PDB entry 5L60 | X-ray diffraction, 2.70 A resolution | chains T and U of the 28 polymer chains in the assembly

[Chain T]
Protein: Probable proteasome subunit alpha type-7
Organism: Saccharomyces cerevisiae (strain ATCC 204508 / S288c)
Notes: EC 3.4.25.1
Reference sequence: P21242 (PSA7_YEAST); residues -3 to 284 here correspond to UniProt positions 1-288 (UniProt number = residue number + 4)
Sequence (288 residues; each row starts with the number of its first residue; numbers below 1 keep their minus sign (Met-3 is residue -3)):
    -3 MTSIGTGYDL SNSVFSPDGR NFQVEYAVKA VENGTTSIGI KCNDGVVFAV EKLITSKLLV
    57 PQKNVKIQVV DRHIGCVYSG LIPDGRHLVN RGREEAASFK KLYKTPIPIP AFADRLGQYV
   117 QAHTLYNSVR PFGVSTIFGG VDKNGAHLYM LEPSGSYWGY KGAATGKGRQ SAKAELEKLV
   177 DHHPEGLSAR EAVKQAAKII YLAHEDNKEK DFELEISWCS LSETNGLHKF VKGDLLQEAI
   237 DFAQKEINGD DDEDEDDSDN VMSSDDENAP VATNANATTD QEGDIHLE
Unresolved in the structure: -3 to 1, 245-284
Swiss-Prot annotation at these positions:
  - modified residue: Thr-2 (N-acetylthreonine)

[Chain U]
Protein: Proteasome subunit alpha type-1
Organism: Saccharomyces cerevisiae (strain ATCC 204508 / S288c)
Notes: EC 3.4.25.1
Reference sequence: P21243 (PSA1_YEAST); residues -8 to 243 here correspond to UniProt positions 1-252 (UniProt number = residue number + 9)
Sequence (252 residues; each row starts with the number of its first residue; numbers below 1 keep their minus sign (Met-8 is residue -8)):
    -8 MSGAAAASAA GYDRHITIFS PEGRLYQVEY AFKATNQTNI NSLAVRGKDC TVVISQKKVP
    52 DKLLDPTTVS YIFCISRTIG MVVNGPIPDA RNAALRAKAE AAEFRYKYGY DMPCDVLAKR
   112 MANLSQIYTQ RAYMRPLGVI LTFVSVDEEL GPSIYKTDPA GYYVGYKATA TGPKQQEITT
   172 NLENHFKKSK IDHINEESWE KVVEFAITHM IDALGTEFSK NDLEVGVATK DKFFTLSAEN
   232 IEERLVAIAE QD
Unresolved in the structure: -8 to 1, 243

[Chain T / chain U interface]
Residue-residue contacts (62):
  Thr2(T) with His6(U)
  Gly3(T) with His6(U)
  Tyr4(T) with Arg5(U); His6(U); Tyr21(U)
  Ser9(T) with Arg126(U)
  Val10(T) with His6(U); Gln18(U)
  Phe11(T) with Gln18(U), hydrogen bond (backbone-side chain); Tyr21(U); Ala22(U), hydrophobic; Ala25(U), hydrophobic; Arg126(U); Pro127(U); Gly129(U)
  Ser12(T) with Tyr21(U)
  Pro13(T) with Tyr21(U), hydrophobic; Lys24(U), hydrogen bond (backbone-side chain)
  Asp14(T) with Lys24(U)
  Gly15(T) with Tyr21(U); Ala25(U)
  Lys37(T) with Asp56(U), salt bridge
  Asp110(T) with Arg82(U)
  Gln114(T) with Arg82(U), hydrogen bond (side chain-backbone); Asn83(U); Leu86(U)
  Gln117(T) with Pro79(U); Asp80(U); Asn83(U), hydrogen bond; Arg126(U)
  Thr120(T) with Arg126(U), hydrogen bond (backbone-side chain)
  Leu121(T) with Tyr124(U); Arg126(U)
  Tyr122(T) with Tyr124(U); Met125(U), hydrophobic
  Ser150(T) with Pro79(U)
  Gly151(T) with Pro79(U)
  Ser152(T) with Ile78(U); Pro79(U)
  Tyr153(T) with Arg82(U), hydrogen bond (backbone-side chain)
  Trp154(T) with Leu55(U), hydrophobic; Thr59(U); Val60(U), hydrophobic; Ser61(U); Tyr62(U); Ile78(U), hydrophobic; Arg82(U)
  Gly155(T) with Leu55(U); Asp56(U), hydrogen bond (backbone-backbone); Thr59(U), hydrogen bond (backbone-side chain)
  Tyr156(T) with Leu54(U); Leu55(U); Asp56(U)
  Lys157(T) with Lys53(U); Leu54(U), hydrogen bond (backbone-backbone); Leu55(U)
  Gly158(T) with Leu54(U)
  Lys169(T) with Leu54(U)
  Leu172(T) with Leu54(U), hydrophobic
  Glu173(T) with Lys53(U), salt bridge; Leu54(U)
  Asp177(T) with Lys53(U), salt bridge
Also at the interface, not in a pair above, chain T (32 interface residues in all): Tyr145, Val176
Also at the interface, not in a pair above, chain U (29 interface residues in all): Asp52, Pro57, Leu128

[Summary]
32 residues of chain T face 29 of chain U across their interface; the contacts include 9 hydrogen bonds and 3
salt bridges. Polar contacts include Lys37(T)-Asp56(U), Glu173(T)-Lys53(U) and Asp177(T)-Lys53(U).
Chain T is Probable proteasome subunit alpha type-7 and chain U is Proteasome subunit alpha type-1, both from
Saccharomyces cerevisiae (strain ATCC 204508 / S288c); the structure, Yeast 20S proteasome with human beta5c
(1-138) and human beta6 (97-111; 118-133) in complex with PR-924, was determined by X-ray diffraction together
with 5L52, 5L54, 5L55, 5L5A, 5L5B, 5L5D and 30 further entries from the same study.
